6UZL - chains A and B; structure by electron microscopy, 4.40 A resolution (low resolution: residue-level contacts below are approximate; hydrogen-bond / salt-bridge calls are withheld).

# Chain A (and B)
Protein: Lipid A export ATP-binding/permease protein MsbA
Source organism: Escherichia coli
Notes: EC 7.5.2.6; chain B of this document is another copy of the same molecule, construct and numbering; everything in this record applies to it too
Reference sequence: C3TGA2 (C3TGA2_ECOLX); residue numbers follow UniProt; this construct covers 1-582
Amino-acid sequence (603 residues; each row starts with the number of its first residue; numbers below 1 keep their minus sign (Met-20 is residue -20)):
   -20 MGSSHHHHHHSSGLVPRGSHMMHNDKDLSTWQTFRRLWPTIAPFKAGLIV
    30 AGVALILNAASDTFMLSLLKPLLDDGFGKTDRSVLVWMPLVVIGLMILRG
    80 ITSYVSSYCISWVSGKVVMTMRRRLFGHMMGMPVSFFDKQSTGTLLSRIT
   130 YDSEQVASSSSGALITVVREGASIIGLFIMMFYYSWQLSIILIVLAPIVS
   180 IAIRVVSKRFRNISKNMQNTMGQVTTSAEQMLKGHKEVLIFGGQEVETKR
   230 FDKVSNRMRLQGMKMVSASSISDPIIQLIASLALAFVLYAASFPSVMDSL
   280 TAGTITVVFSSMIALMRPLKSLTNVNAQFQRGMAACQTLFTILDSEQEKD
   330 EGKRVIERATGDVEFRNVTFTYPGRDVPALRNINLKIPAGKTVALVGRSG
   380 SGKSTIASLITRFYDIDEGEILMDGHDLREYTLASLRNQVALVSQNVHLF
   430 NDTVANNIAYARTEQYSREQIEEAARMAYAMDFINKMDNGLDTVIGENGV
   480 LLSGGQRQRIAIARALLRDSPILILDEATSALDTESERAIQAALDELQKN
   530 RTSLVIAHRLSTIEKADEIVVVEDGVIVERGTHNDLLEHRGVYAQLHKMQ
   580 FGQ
Unresolved in the structure: -20 to 10, 542-582
Construct notes: expression tag (-20 to 0)

# Interface between chain A and chain B
Pairs across the interface (91):
  Leu51(A) - Ile284(B)
  Leu52(A) - Ala281(B)
  Leu52(A) - Thr285(B)
  Phe56(A) - Ile284(B)
  Arg61(A) - Ser274(B)
  Arg61(A) - Asp277(B)
  Pro68(A) - Leu267(B)
  Met75(A) - Gln256(B)
  Met75(A) - Ser260(B)
  Arg78(A) - Gln256(B)
  Gly79(A) - Pro253(B)
  Tyr83(A) - Pro253(B)
  Ser86(A) - Ser249(B)
  Tyr87(A) - Ser246(B)
  Tyr87(A) - Ile250(B)
  Ser90(A) - Met242(B)
  Ser90(A) - Val245(B)
  Trp91(A) - Met242(B)
  Lys95(A) - Arg238(B)
  Met98(A) - Asp231(B)
  Met98(A) - Ser234(B)
  Met98(A) - Asn235(B)
  Met98(A) - Arg238(B)
  Arg102(A) - Asp231(B)
  Arg102(A) - Asn235(B)
  Phe105(A) - Phe230(B)
  Met108(A) - His214(B)
  Met109(A) - His214(B)
  Met109(A) - Gln223(B)
  Phe116(A) - His214(B)
  Leu125(A) - Glu208(B)
  Leu125(A) - Leu211(B)
  Ile128(A) - Leu211(B)
  Glu208(A) - Thr121(B)
  Glu208(A) - Leu125(B)
  Gln209(A) - Phe429(B)
  Gln209(A) - Asn430(B)
  Leu211(A) - Met108(B)
  Leu211(A) - Leu124(B)
  Leu211(A) - Leu125(B)
  Leu211(A) - Ile128(B)
  His214(A) - Met108(B)
  His214(A) - Met109(B)
  His214(A) - Phe116(B)
  Glu216(A) - Asn425(B)
  Glu216(A) - Val426(B)
  Glu216(A) - His427(B)
  Leu218(A) - Arg416(B)
  Ile219(A) - Arg416(B)
  Ile219(A) - Leu421(B)
  Phe220(A) - Tyr439(B)
  Phe220(A) - Ala440(B)
  Gln223(A) - Met109(B)
  Val225(A) - Arg441(B)
  Arg229(A) - Phe429(B)
  Phe230(A) - Phe105(B)
  Asp231(A) - Arg102(B)
  Ser234(A) - Met98(B)
  Ser234(A) - Arg102(B)
  Asn235(A) - Met98(B)
  Asn235(A) - Arg102(B)
  Met237(A) - Arg101(B)
  Arg238(A) - Lys95(B)
  Arg238(A) - Met98(B)
  Met242(A) - Ser90(B)
  Met242(A) - Trp91(B)
  Val245(A) - Ser90(B)
  Ser249(A) - Ser86(B)
  Ile250(A) - Tyr83(B)
  Pro253(A) - Gly79(B)
  Pro253(A) - Ser82(B)
  Gln256(A) - Met75(B)
  Gln256(A) - Arg78(B)
  Leu267(A) - Pro68(B)
  Ala281(A) - Leu52(B)
  Ala281(A) - Phe56(B)
  Ile284(A) - Phe56(B)
  Arg296(A) - Arg296(B)
  Glu327(A) - Leu218(B)
  Gly379(A) - Leu511(B)
  Arg416(A) - Leu218(B)
  Arg416(A) - Ile219(B)
  Val426(A) - Glu216(B)
  His427(A) - Glu216(B)
  Leu428(A) - Gln209(B)
  Phe429(A) - Gln209(B)
  Phe429(A) - Arg229(B)
  Asn430(A) - Gln209(B)
  Asn430(A) - Arg229(B)
  Ser509(A) - Gly379(B)
  Leu511(A) - Ser378(B)
Other interface residues (no listed pair), chain A (84 interface residues in all): Leu64, Ile72, Ile76, Ser82, Thr121, Thr204, Met210, Lys212, Lys215, Gly222, Ser246, Ile254, Ser260, Leu263, Ala264, Ala270, Leu279, Thr280, Thr285, Ile292, Asn417, Leu421, Asn425, Tyr439, Ala510
Other interface residues (no listed pair), chain B (84 interface residues in all): Met44, Leu64, Val71, Ile72, Tyr87, Gly94, Val113, Thr129, Met210, Lys212, Gly213, Val217, Phe220, Gly222, Ile254, Leu257, Leu261, Ala264, Leu428

# In short
Chain A and chain B each contribute 84 residues to their interface.
Both chains are Lipid A export ATP-binding/permease protein MsbA (Escherichia coli). Entry 6UZL (Cryo-EM
structure of nucleotide-free MsbA reconstituted into peptidiscs, conformation 2) was determined by electron
microscopy, deposited together with 6UZ2 and 6UZH.
